PDB entry 1ZKN | X-ray diffraction, 2.10 A resolution | chains A and D of the 4 polymer chains in the assembly

== Chain A (and D) ==
Protein: cAMP-specific 3', 5'-cyclic phosphodiesterase 4D
From: Homo sapiens
Notes: EC 3.1.4.17; fragment: catalytic domain; chain D of this document is another copy of the same molecule, construct and numbering; everything in this record applies to it too
UniProtKB: Q08499 (PDE4D_HUMAN); residues 79-412 here correspond to UniProt positions 381-714 (UniProt number = residue number + 302)
Chain sequence (334 residues; each row starts with the number of its first residue):
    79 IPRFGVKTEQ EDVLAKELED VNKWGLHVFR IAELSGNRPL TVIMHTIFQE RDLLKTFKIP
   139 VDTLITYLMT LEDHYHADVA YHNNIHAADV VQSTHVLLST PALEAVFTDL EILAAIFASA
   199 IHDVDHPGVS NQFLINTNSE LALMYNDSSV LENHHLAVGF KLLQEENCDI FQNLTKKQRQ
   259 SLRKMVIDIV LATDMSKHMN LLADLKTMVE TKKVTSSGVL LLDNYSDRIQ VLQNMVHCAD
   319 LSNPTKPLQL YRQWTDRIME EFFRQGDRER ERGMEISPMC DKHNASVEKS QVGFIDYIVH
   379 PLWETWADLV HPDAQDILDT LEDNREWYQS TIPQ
Ion coordination: Zn2+: His164, His200, Asp201, Asp318; Mg2+ near Asp201 (its only coordinating residue here)
Residues lining bound ligands: 3-isobutyl-1-methylxanthine (IBM): Tyr159, Ile336, Phe340, Met357, Gln369, Phe372
UniProt features mapped onto this chain:
  - active site: His160 (Proton donor)
  - binding site (3',5'-cyclic AMP): His160, Gln369, Phe372
  - binding site (AMP): His160, Asp201, Asp318, Asn321, Gln369, Phe372
  - binding site (Zn(2+)): His164, His200, Asp201, Asp318
  - binding site (Mg(2+)): Asp201
  - binding site (Mn(2+)): Asp201
  - cross-link: Lys85 (Glycyl lysine isopeptide (Lys-Gly) (interchain with G-Cter in SUMO))
Reported in the primary citation:
  - binding site for 3-isobutyl-1-methylxanthine: Met273, Leu319, Asn321, Ile336, Phe340, Met357, Gln369, Phe372, Ile376
  - contacts within the chain: Tyr329-Gln369 (hydrogen bond)

== Interface between chain A and chain D ==
Residue-residue contacts (7; chain A residue first):
  Lys239(A) - Lys239(D)
  Gln242(A) - Lys239(D)  hydrogen bond
  Gln242(A) - Gln242(D)  hydrogen bond
  Glu244(A) - Lys254(D)  salt bridge
  Glu244(A) - Arg257(D)  salt bridge
  Lys254(A) - Glu244(D)  salt bridge
  Arg257(A) - Glu244(D)  salt bridge

== Summary ==
The chain A/chain D interface involves 5 residues from each chain; the contacts include 2 hydrogen bonds and 4
salt bridges. Among the polar pairs are Glu244(A)-Lys254(D), Glu244(A)-Arg257(D) and Gln242(A)-Lys239(D). The
paper reports a binding site for 3-isobutyl-1-methylxanthine at Met273(A), Leu319(A) and Asn321(A) among
others; contacts within the chain involving Gln369(A) and Tyr329(A).
Chain A and chain D are both cAMP-specific 3', 5'-cyclic phosphodiesterase 4D (Homo sapiens); the structure,
Structure of PDE4D2-IBMX, was determined by X-ray diffraction (same publication as 1RKP).
